8RXC - chains A and F of the 8 polymer chains in the assembly; structure by electron microscopy, 3.15 A resolution.

[Chain A (and F)]
Protein: DNA repair protein RadA
Source organism: Streptococcus pneumoniae
Notes: chain F of this document is another copy of the same molecule, construct and numbering; everything in this record applies to it too
Reference sequence: A0A237IXT5 (A0A237IXT5_STREE); residue numbers follow UniProt; this construct covers 3-452
Chain sequence (473 residues; row label = number of the first residue in the row; numbers below 1 keep their minus sign (Met-20 is residue -20)):
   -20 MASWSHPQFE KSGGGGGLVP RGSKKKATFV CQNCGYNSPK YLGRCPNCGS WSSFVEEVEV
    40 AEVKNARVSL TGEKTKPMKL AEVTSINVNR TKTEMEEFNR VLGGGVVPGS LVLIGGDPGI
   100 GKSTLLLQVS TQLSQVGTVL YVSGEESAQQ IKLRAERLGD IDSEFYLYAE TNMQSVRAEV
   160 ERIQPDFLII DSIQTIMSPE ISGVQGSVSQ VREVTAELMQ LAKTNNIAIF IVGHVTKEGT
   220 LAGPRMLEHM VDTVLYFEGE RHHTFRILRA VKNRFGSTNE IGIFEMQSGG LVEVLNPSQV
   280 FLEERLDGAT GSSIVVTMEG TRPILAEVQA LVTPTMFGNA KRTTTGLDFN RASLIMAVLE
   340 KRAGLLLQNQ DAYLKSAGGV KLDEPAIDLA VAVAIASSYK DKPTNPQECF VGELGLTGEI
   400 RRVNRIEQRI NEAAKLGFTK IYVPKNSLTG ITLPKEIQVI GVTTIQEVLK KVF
Not modelled in the structure: -20 to 55 (chain F: -20 to 65)
Sequence notes: initiating methionine (-20); expression tag (-19 to 2)
Ligand contacts: ATP-gamma-S (AGS; phosphothiophosphoric acid-adenylate ester): His228, Lys251, Asn252, Arg253, Phe254, Gly255, Ser256, Thr257
What the authors report for this chain:
  - binding site for ATP-gamma-S: Lys101, Ser102, Arg133, Arg136, His228, Lys251, Arg253, Gly255, Ser256, Met265
  - catalytic residues: Glu124 (proposed by the authors, not directly observed)
  - mutagenesis - K101A, K251A, R253A: decreased catalytic activity (citing earlier work)
  - mutagenesis - K101A: unchanged binding to DNA (citing earlier work)
  - mutagenesis - K251A, R253A: decreased binding to DNA (citing earlier work)
  - binding site for Poly-dT 30 bp: Thr215, Lys216, Glu217, Gly222
  - binding site for Poly-dA (30 bp) Poly-dC (60 bp) Poly-dA (30 bp): Ser188 to Asn204
  - self-association interface (contacts with another copy of this molecule); pairs are residue here / residue on that copy: Glu306-Arg400 (salt bridge)
  - mutagenesis - E239A: decreased stability
  - mutagenesis - R301A: increased catalytic activity on in the absence of DNA
  - mutagenesis - R301A: decreased catalytic activity (helicase activity)
  - mutagenesis - R301A: decreased growth
  - mutagenesis - R301A: decreased binding to both ss- and dsDNA

[Interface between chain A and chain F]
Contacting residue pairs - 38 pairs, chain A then chain F:
  Gly123(A) - Thr257(F)  hydrogen bond (backbone-side chain)
  Glu124(A) - Thr257(F)  hydrogen bond (backbone-side chain)
  Glu125(A) - Thr257(F)  hydrogen bond (backbone-side chain)
  Ser126(A) - Gly255(F)
  Pro178(A) - Arg224(F)  hydrogen bond (backbone-side chain)
  Arg240(A) - Asn403(F)  hydrogen bond (backbone-side chain)
  Thr243(A) - Arg401(F)
  Phe280(A) - Arg400(F)
  Phe280(A) - Arg401(F)  hydrogen bond (backbone-side chain)
  Leu281(A) - Arg400(F)
  Leu281(A) - Arg401(F)
  Ala288(A) - Thr396(F)
  Glu306(A) - Glu398(F)
  Glu306(A) - Arg400(F)  salt bridge
  Gln308(A) - Gly394(F)
  Gln308(A) - Leu395(F)  hydrogen bond (side chain-backbone)
  Gln308(A) - Glu398(F)  hydrogen bond
  Leu310(A) - Ala336(F)
  Leu310(A) - Lys340(F)
  Leu310(A) - Arg341(F)
  Leu310(A) - Leu395(F)  hydrophobic
  Phe316(A) - Gln347(F)
  Thr322(A) - Asn329(F)
  Thr322(A) - Ser332(F)
  Thr324(A) - Asn329(F)
  Thr324(A) - Leu333(F)
  Tyr352(A) - Leu333(F)  hydrophobic
  Tyr352(A) - Ala336(F)  hydrophobic
  Tyr352(A) - Gln347(F)
  Leu353(A) - Leu333(F)
  Lys354(A) - Leu333(F)
  Lys354(A) - Asp367(F)  salt bridge
  Lys354(A) - Glu392(F)  salt bridge
  Lys354(A) - Leu393(F)  hydrogen bond (side chain-backbone)
  Lys354(A) - Leu395(F)
  Ala356(A) - Glu392(F)
  Ala356(A) - Arg400(F)
  Gly357(A) - Glu392(F)  hydrogen bond (backbone-side chain)
Interface residues without a listed pair, chain A (32 interface residues in all): Pro97, Gln129, Ile180, Glu239, Glu283, Leu285, Thr289, Thr312, Lys320, Thr323, Asp350
Interface residues without a listed pair, chain F (29 interface residues in all): Ser256, Arg330, Val337, Asn348, Pro364, Arg404, Asn425, Thr442, Thr443

[Overview]
32 residues of chain A and 29 residues of chain F are in contact, with 10 hydrogen bonds and 3 salt bridges.
Polar contacts include Glu306(A)-Arg400(F), Lys354(A)-Asp367(F) and Lys354(A)-Glu392(F). Ligands of chain A:
ATP-gamma-S. The paper reports the catalytic residue Glu124(A); K101A, K251A and R253A of chain A reduce
catalytic activity; 5 substitutions were tested in all.
Chain A and chain F are both DNA repair protein RadA (Streptococcus pneumoniae); the structure, RadA helicase
from Streptococcus pneumoniae coordinating dsDNA, was determined by electron microscopy (same publication as
8RXK and 8RXS).
